PDB entry 7P4V | X-ray diffraction, 1.94 A resolution | chain A

[Chain A]
Molecule: GlnK1 from Methanothermococcus thermolithotrophicus
From: Methanothermococcus thermolithotrophicus DSM 2095
Sequence (132 residues; numbered -19 to 112; the number before each row is that of its first residue; numbers below 1 keep their minus sign (Met-19 is residue -19)):
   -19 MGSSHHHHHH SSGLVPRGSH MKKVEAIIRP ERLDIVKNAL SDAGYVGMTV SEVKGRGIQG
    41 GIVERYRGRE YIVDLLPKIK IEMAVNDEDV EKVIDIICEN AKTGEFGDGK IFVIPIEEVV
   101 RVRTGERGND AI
Unresolved in the structure: -19 to -1
Ligand contacts: 2'-deoxyadenosine-5'-diphosphate (DAT): Ile7, Gly27, Met28, Thr29, Gly35, Arg36, Gly37, Ile38, Gln39, Lys58, Glu62, Met63, Ala64, Glu85, Phe86, Gly87, Asp88, Gly89, Lys90, Phe92, Arg101, Arg103, Ile112
Reported in the primary citation:
  - binding site for 2'-deoxyadenosine-5'-diphosphate: Thr29, Ile38, Gln39, Ala64, Gly87, Asp88, Lys90, Arg101, Arg103

[Overview]
Chain A binds 2'-deoxyadenosine-5'-diphosphate. The paper reports a binding site for
2'-deoxyadenosine-5'-diphosphate at Thr29, Ile38 and Gln39 among others.
Chain A is GlnK1 from Methanothermococcus thermolithotrophicus (Methanothermococcus thermolithotrophicus DSM
2095); the structure, GlnK1 from Methanothermococcus thermolithotrophicus with dADP at a resolution of 1.94 A,
was determined by X-ray diffraction together with 7P4Y, 7P50 and 7P52 from the same study.
